Entry 5W2M (X-ray diffraction, 3.70 A resolution); this record covers chains A and L of the 10 polymer chains in the assembly.

# Chain A (and L)
Molecule: DNA dC->dU-editing enzyme APOBEC-3F
Organism: Homo sapiens
Notes: EC 3.5.4.-; chain L of this document is another copy of the same molecule, construct and numbering; everything in this record applies to it too
UniProt: Q8IUX4 (ABC3F_HUMAN); numbering as in UniProt (aligned over 190-373)
Amino-acid sequence (184 residues; each row starts with the number of its first residue):
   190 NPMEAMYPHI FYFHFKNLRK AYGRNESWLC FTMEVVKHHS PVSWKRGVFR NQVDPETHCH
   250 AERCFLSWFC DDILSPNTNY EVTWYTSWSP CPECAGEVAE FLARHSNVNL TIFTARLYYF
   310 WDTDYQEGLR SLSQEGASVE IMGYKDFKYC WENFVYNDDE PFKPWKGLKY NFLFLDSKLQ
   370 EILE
Disulfides: C248-C253
UniProt features mapped onto this chain:
  - active site: E251 (Proton donor)
  - binding site (Zn(2+)): H249, C280, C283
  - cross-link ((Microbial infection) Glycyl lysine isopeptide (Lys-Gly)): K234 (interchain with G-Cter in ubiquitin), K334 (interchain with G-Cter in ubiquitin), K352 (interchain with G-Cter in ubiquitin), K355 (interchain with G-Cter in ubiquitin), K358 (interchain with G-Cter in ubiquitin)
  - mutagenesis: H249 (H249C: Reduced but not abolished antiviral activity; H249R: Nearly abolished antiviral activity; when associated with R-65), E251 (E251A: Decrease in cytidine deaminase and antiviral activity; E251A: Decrease in cytidine deaminase and antiviral activity; when associated with A-67; E251Q: Remains able to bind Vif ...), L255 (L255D: Resistant to HIV-1 Vif and reduces Vif binding but is still efficiently incorporated into the virion), F258 (F258A: Resistant to HIV-1 Vif and reduces Vif binding but is still efficiently incorporated into the virion), C259 (C259K: Resistant to HIV-1 Vif and reduces Vif binding but is still efficiently incorporated into the virion), D260 to D261 (Does not affect interaction with APOBEC3G), I262 to L263 (Resistant to HIV-1 Vif and abolishes Vif binding but is still efficiently incorporated into the virion), S264 (S264D: Resistant to HIV-1 Vif and reduces Vif binding but is still efficiently incorporated into the virion), P265 (P265A: Impaired interaction with HIV-1 Vif protein), Y269 (Y269A: Resistant to HIV-1 Vif and reduces Vif binding but is still efficiently incorporated into the virion), C280 (C280S: Reduced but not abolished antiviral activity. Nearly abolished antiviral activity; when associated with Q-96), C283 (C283S: Reduced but not abolished antiviral activity. Nearly abolished antiviral activity; when associated with S-99), 6 further mutagenesis entries in UniProt
From the paper describing this entry:
  - binding site for the 10-nt DNA strand: Y333, K352, K355, K358, Y359
  - mutagenesis - K352A/K355A/K358A: abolished binding to ssDNA
  - mutagenesis - Y333A: decreased binding to poly-dT ssDNA
  - mutagenesis - Y359A: increased binding to poly-dT ssDNA
  - mutagenesis - Y333A, K352A/K355A/K358A: decreased binding to substrate
  - mutagenesis - Y359A: increased binding to substrate
  - mutagenesis - Y333A (about 70%), K352A/K355A/K358A (about 70%): decreased catalytic activity
  - mutagenesis - Y359A: decreased catalytic activity on ssDNA
  - mutagenesis - K352A/K355A/K358A: abolished binding to RNA
  - mutagenesis - Y333A, Y359A: decreased binding to RNA
  - Zn2+ coordination: H247, H249
  - catalytic residues: H249 (proposed by the authors, not directly observed)
  - catalytic residues: E251 (citing earlier work)
  - mutagenesis - K352A/K355A/K358A: abolished binding to the 10-nt DNA strand
  - mutagenesis - Y333A: decreased binding to the 10-nt DNA strand
  - mutagenesis - Y359A: increased binding to the 10-nt DNA strand
  - mutagenesis - E251A: abolished catalytic activity (citing earlier work)

# Chain A / chain L interface
Contacting residue pairs - 11 pairs, chain A then chain L:
  H198(A) - H198(L)
  F202(A) - Y196(L)  hydrophobic
  F202(A) - P197(L)
  F202(A) - Y345(L)  hydrophobic
  F202(A) - D347(L)
  K205(A) - D347(L)
  K205(A) - E349(L)  salt bridge
  L207(A) - D347(L)
  Y211(A) - Y345(L)
  G212(A) - Y345(L)
  R213(A) - D347(L)  salt bridge
Other interface residues (no listed pair), chain A (10 interface residues in all): I199, A210, N214

# Summary
Chain A and chain L form an interface of 10 and 6 residues respectively; the contacts include 2 salt bridges.
Among the polar pairs are K205(A)-E349(L) and R213(A)-D347(L). The paper reports catalytic residues H249(A)
and E251(A); Y333A and K352A/K355A/K358A of chain A reduce binding to substrate; 4 substitutions were tested
in all.
Chain A and chain L are both DNA dC->dU-editing enzyme APOBEC-3F (Homo sapiens); the structure, APOBEC3F
Catalytic Domain Complex with a Single-Stranded DNA, was determined by X-ray diffraction.
